1RUJ - chains 1 and 3 of the 4 polymer chains in the assembly; structure by X-ray diffraction, 3.00 A resolution.

# Chain 1
Molecule: Rhinovirus 14
From: Human rhinovirus 14
Reference sequence: P03303 (POLG_HRV14); residues 1-289 here correspond to UniProt positions 567-855 (UniProt number = residue number + 566)
Sequence (289 residues; each row starts with the number of its first residue):
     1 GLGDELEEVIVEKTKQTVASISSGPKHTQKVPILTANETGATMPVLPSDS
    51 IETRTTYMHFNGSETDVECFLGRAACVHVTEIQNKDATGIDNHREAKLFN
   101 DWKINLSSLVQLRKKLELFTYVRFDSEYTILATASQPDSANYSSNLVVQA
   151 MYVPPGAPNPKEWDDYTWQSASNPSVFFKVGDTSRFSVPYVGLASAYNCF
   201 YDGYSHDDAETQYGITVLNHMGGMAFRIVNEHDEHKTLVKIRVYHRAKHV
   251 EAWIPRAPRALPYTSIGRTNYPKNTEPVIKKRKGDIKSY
Disordered / not traced: 1-16
Construct notes: engineered mutation G223 (Ser790 in P03303)

# Chain 3
Molecule: Rhinovirus 14
From: Human rhinovirus 14
Notes: engineered mutation(s): S(1)223G
Reference sequence: P03303 (POLG_HRV14); residues 1-236 here correspond to UniProt positions 331-566 (UniProt number = residue number + 330)
Sequence (236 residues; row label = number of the first residue in the row):
     1 GLPTTTLPGSGQFLTTDDRQSPSALPNYEPTPRIHIPGKVHNLLEIIQVD
    51 TLIPMNNTHTKDEVNSYLIPLNANRQNEQVFGTNLFIGDGVFKTTLLGEI
   101 VQYYTHWSGSLRFSLMYTGPALSSAKLILAYTPPGARGPQDRREAMLGTH
   151 VVWDIGLQSTIVMTIPWTSGVQFRYTDPDTYTSAGFLSCWYQTSLILPPE
   201 TTGQVYLLSFISACPDFKLRLMKDTQTISQTVALTE

# Chain 1 / chain 3 interface
Pairs across the interface (186):
  A19(1) - D216(3)
  I33(1) - V151(3)  hydrophobic
  I33(1) - T160(3)
  I33(1) - I161(3)
  I33(1) - V162(3)  hydrogen bond (backbone-backbone)
  L34(1) - Q158(3)
  L34(1) - T160(3)
  T35(1) - Q158(3)
  T35(1) - S159(3)  hydrogen bond (backbone-backbone)
  T35(1) - T160(3)  hydrogen bond (backbone-backbone)
  T35(1) - V162(3)
  A36(1) - T160(3)
  N37(1) - D50(3)
  N37(1) - M116(3)
  N37(1) - T160(3)  hydrogen bond (backbone-side chain)
  N37(1) - F210(3)
  E38(1) - M116(3)
  E38(1) - S159(3)  hydrogen bond
  T42(1) - Q48(3)
  T42(1) - V49(3)
  T42(1) - D50(3)  hydrogen bond (side chain-backbone)
  T42(1) - R112(3)
  T42(1) - S212(3)
  M43(1) - R112(3)  hydrogen bond (backbone-side chain)
  P44(1) - R112(3)
  V45(1) - R112(3)  hydrogen bond (backbone-side chain)
  V45(1) - V162(3)  hydrophobic
  V45(1) - C214(3)
  L46(1) - T164(3)
  L46(1) - P215(3)
  P47(1) - S110(3)
  P47(1) - T164(3)
  P47(1) - P166(3)  hydrophobic
  P47(1) - C214(3)
  S50(1) - T164(3)
  I51(1) - T149(3)
  I51(1) - P166(3)  hydrophobic
  M58(1) - P215(3)
  M58(1) - D216(3)
  M58(1) - K218(3)
  F60(1) - K218(3)
  F60(1) - L219(3)
  G62(1) - N42(3)  hydrogen bond (backbone-side chain)
  G62(1) - L44(3)
  E64(1) - Y104(3)  hydrogen bond (backbone-side chain)
  E64(1) - R220(3)
  E64(1) - L221(3)  hydrogen bond (side chain-backbone)
  E64(1) - M222(3)  hydrogen bond (side chain-backbone)
  T65(1) - N42(3)  hydrogen bond
  T65(1) - L43(3)  hydrogen bond (backbone-backbone)
  T65(1) - L44(3)
  T65(1) - Y104(3)
  D66(1) - H41(3)
  D66(1) - N42(3)
  V67(1) - V40(3)
  V67(1) - H41(3)  hydrogen bond (backbone-backbone)
  F70(1) - L43(3)  hydrophobic
  F70(1) - Y103(3)  hydrophobic
  F70(1) - Y104(3)
  F70(1) - M222(3)
  R73(1) - T15(3)
  R73(1) - T16(3)
  R73(1) - M222(3)
  A74(1) - F13(3)  hydrophobic
  A74(1) - T15(3)  hydrogen bond (backbone-backbone)
  K103(1) - E236(3)  salt bridge
  S107(1) - L234(3)
  S108(1) - Q230(3)  hydrogen bond (backbone-side chain)
  S108(1) - A233(3)
  S108(1) - L234(3)  hydrogen bond (backbone-backbone)
  L109(1) - Q230(3)
  L109(1) - A233(3)  hydrophobic
  V110(1) - I228(3)  hydrophobic
  V110(1) - S229(3)
  V110(1) - Q230(3)  hydrogen bond (backbone-side chain)
  V110(1) - L234(3)  hydrophobic
  Q111(1) - D224(3)
  R113(1) - L234(3)
  K114(1) - E99(3)  salt bridge
  K114(1) - Y103(3)
  K114(1) - T227(3)  hydrogen bond
  K114(1) - I228(3)
  K115(1) - Y103(3)
  K115(1) - M222(3)
  F119(1) - V40(3)  hydrophobic
  Y121(1) - I36(3)  hydrophobic
  R123(1) - P30(3)
  R123(1) - T31(3)  hydrogen bond (side chain-backbone)
  R123(1) - P32(3)
  R123(1) - R33(3)
  E127(1) - R19(3)
  E127(1) - S21(3)
  T129(1) - F13(3)
  P174(1) - A24(3)
  P174(1) - L25(3)  hydrophobic
  R185(1) - F13(3)
  R185(1) - S21(3)
  F186(1) - S21(3)
  F186(1) - P22(3)
  F186(1) - A24(3)  hydrophobic
  S187(1) - S21(3)
  S187(1) - P22(3)  hydrogen bond (backbone-backbone)
  S187(1) - S23(3)
  S187(1) - A24(3)  hydrogen bond (backbone-backbone)
  V188(1) - A24(3)  hydrophobic
  V188(1) - L25(3)  hydrophobic
  P189(1) - S23(3)
  P189(1) - L25(3)  hydrophobic
  P189(1) - Y28(3)  hydrophobic
  Y190(1) - Y28(3)
  Y190(1) - P30(3)
  V191(1) - L25(3)  hydrophobic
  V191(1) - Y28(3)
  G192(1) - T31(3)  hydrogen bond (backbone-side chain)
  L193(1) - T31(3)  hydrogen bond (backbone-side chain)
  A194(1) - T31(3)  hydrogen bond (backbone-side chain)
  S195(1) - T31(3)
  S195(1) - P32(3)  hydrogen bond (side chain-backbone)
  S195(1) - I34(3)
  I215(1) - E236(3)
  Y244(1) - F13(3)  hydrophobic
  R246(1) - D17(3)
  R246(1) - D18(3)  salt bridge
  R246(1) - R19(3)
  E251(1) - R33(3)  salt bridge
  E251(1) - K39(3)  salt bridge
  A252(1) - K39(3)
  A252(1) - V40(3)  hydrogen bond (backbone-backbone)
  W253(1) - I36(3)
  W253(1) - P37(3)
  W253(1) - G38(3)
  W253(1) - K39(3)
  I254(1) - P37(3)
  I254(1) - G38(3)  hydrogen bond (backbone-backbone)
  P255(1) - G38(3)
  P255(1) - V40(3)
  P255(1) - I46(3)  hydrophobic
  P258(1) - L96(3)
  P258(1) - E99(3)
  Y263(1) - I228(3)  hydrophobic
  Y263(1) - L234(3)  hydrophobic
  T264(1) - L234(3)
  S265(1) - T235(3)
  S265(1) - E236(3)
  I266(1) - L234(3)
  I266(1) - T235(3)  hydrogen bond (backbone-backbone)
  I266(1) - E236(3)
  R268(1) - E236(3)  hydrogen bond (side chain-backbone)
  P277(1) - T60(3)
  P277(1) - K61(3)
  P277(1) - D62(3)
  V278(1) - D62(3)  hydrogen bond (backbone-side chain)
  I279(1) - P54(3)  hydrophobic
  I279(1) - N57(3)
  I279(1) - D62(3)  hydrogen bond (backbone-side chain)
  K280(1) - N57(3)
  K280(1) - D89(3)  salt bridge
  K280(1) - G90(3)
  K280(1) - K93(3)
  K281(1) - N57(3)
  K281(1) - T58(3)  hydrogen bond (side chain-backbone)
  K281(1) - H59(3)  hydrogen bond (side chain-backbone)
  K281(1) - T60(3)
  R282(1) - M55(3)  hydrogen bond (side chain-backbone)
  R282(1) - N57(3)  hydrogen bond (backbone-backbone)
  R282(1) - G82(3)  hydrogen bond (side chain-backbone)
  I286(1) - M55(3)
  I286(1) - N56(3)
  I286(1) - T58(3)
  I286(1) - V80(3)
  I286(1) - F81(3)  hydrophobic
  I286(1) - G82(3)  hydrogen bond (backbone-backbone)
  K287(1) - Q79(3)
  K287(1) - G82(3)
  S288(1) - G82(3)
  S288(1) - T83(3)
  Y289(1) - Q79(3)  hydrogen bond
  Y289(1) - G82(3)
  Y289(1) - T83(3)
  Y289(1) - N84(3)
  Y289(1) - G138(3)
  Y289(1) - P139(3)  hydrogen bond (side chain-backbone)
  Y289(1) - F186(3)  hydrophobic
  Y289(1) - L187(3)
  Y289(1) - S188(3)
  Y289(1) - W190(3)
Also at the interface, not in a pair above, chain 1 (81 interface residues in all): C69, A196, K248, E276, G284, D285
Also at the interface, not in a pair above, chain 3 (99 interface residues in all): S66, I69, P70, V91, T94, S114, W153, F173, F217, T225

# Overview
81 residues of chain 1 face 99 of chain 3 across their interface, with 41 hydrogen bonds and 6 salt bridges.
Polar pairs include K103(1)-E236(3), K114(1)-E99(3) and R246(1)-D18(3).
Chain 1 is Rhinovirus 14 and chain 3 is Rhinovirus 14, both from Human rhinovirus 14; the structure,
Rhinovirus 14 mutant with ser 1 223 replaced by gly (S1223G), was determined by X-ray diffraction, deposited
together with 1RUC, 1RUD, 1RUE, 1RUF, 1RUG, 1RUH and 1RUI.
